PDB entry 6C06 | electron microscopy, 5.15 A resolution (low resolution: residue-level contacts below are approximate; hydrogen-bond / salt-bridge calls are withheld) | chains B and D of the 7 polymer chains in the assembly

== Chain B ==
Molecule: DNA-directed RNA polymerase subunit alpha
Organism: Mycobacterium tuberculosis
Notes: EC 2.7.7.6
UniProt: A0A045J8T1 (A0A045J8T1_MYCTX); numbering as in UniProt (aligned over 1-347)
Sequence (347 residues; each row starts with the number of its first residue):
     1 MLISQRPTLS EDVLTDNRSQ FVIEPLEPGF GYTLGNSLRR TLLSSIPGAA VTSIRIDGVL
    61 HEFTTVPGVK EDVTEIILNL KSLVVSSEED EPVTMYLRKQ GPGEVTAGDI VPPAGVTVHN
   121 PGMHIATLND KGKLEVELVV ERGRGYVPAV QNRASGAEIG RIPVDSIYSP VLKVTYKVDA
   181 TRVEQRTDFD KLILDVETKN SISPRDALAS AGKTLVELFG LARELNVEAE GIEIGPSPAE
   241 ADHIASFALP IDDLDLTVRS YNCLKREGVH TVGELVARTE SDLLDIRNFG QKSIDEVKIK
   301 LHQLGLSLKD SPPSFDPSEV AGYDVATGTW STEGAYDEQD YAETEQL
Unresolved in the structure: 238-347

== Chain D ==
Molecule: DNA-directed RNA polymerase subunit beta'
Organism: Mycobacterium tuberculosis
Notes: EC 2.7.7.6
UniProt: A0A045J9E2 (A0A045J9E2_MYCTX); numbering as in UniProt (aligned over 1-1316)
Sequence (1324 residues; numbered 1 to 1324; the number before each row is that of its first residue):
     1 MLDVNFFDEL RIGLATAEDI RQWSYGEVKK PETINYRTLK PEKDGLFCEK IFGPTRDWEC
    61 YCGKYKRVRF KGIICERCGV EVTRAKVRRE RMGHIELAAP VTHIWYFKGV PSRLGYLLDL
   121 APKDLEKIIY FAAYVITSVD EEMRHNELST LEAEMAVERK AVEDQRDGEL EARAQKLEAD
   181 LAELEAEGAK ADARRKVRDG GEREMRQIRD RAQRELDRLE DIWSTFTKLA PKQLIVDENL
   241 YRELVDRYGE YFTGAMGAES IQKLIENFDI DAEAESLRDV IRNGKGQKKL RALKRLKVVA
   301 AFQQSGNSPM GMVLDAVPVI PPELRPMVQL DGGRFATSDL NDLYRRVINR NNRLKRLIDL
   361 GAPEIIVNNE KRMLQESVDA LFDNGRRGRP VTGPGNRPLK SLSDLLKGKQ GRFRQNLLGK
   421 RVDYSGRSVI VVGPQLKLHQ CGLPKLMALE LFKPFVMKRL VDLNHAQNIK SAKRMVERQR
   481 PQVWDVLEEV IAEHPVLLNR APTLHRLGIQ AFEPMLVEGK AIQLHPLVCE AFNADFDGDQ
   541 MAVHLPLSAE AQAEARILML SSNNILSPAS GRPLAMPRLD MVTGLYYLTT EVPGDTGEYQ
   601 PASGDHPETG VYSSPAEAIM AADRGVLSVR AKIKVRLTQL RPPVEIEAEL FGHSGWQPGD
   661 AWMAETTLGR VMFNELLPLG YPFVNKQMHK KVQAAIINDL AERYPMIVVA QTVDKLKDAG
   721 FYWATRSGVT VSMADVLVPP RKKEILDHYE ERADKVEKQF QRGALNHDER NEALVEIWKE
   781 ATDEVGQALR EHYPDDNPII TIVDSGATGN FTQTRTLAGM KGLVTNPKGE FIPRPVKSSF
   841 REGLTVLEYF INTHGARKGL ADTALRTADS GYLTRRLVDV SQDVIVREHD CQTERGIVVE
   901 LAERAPDGTL IRDPYIETSA YARTLGTDAV DEAGNVIVER GQDLGDPEID ALLAAGITQV
   961 KVRSVLTCAT STGVCATCYG RSMATGKLVD IGEAVGIVAA QSIGEPGTQL TMRTFHQGGV
  1021 GEDITGGLPR VQELFEARVP RGKAPIADVT GRVRLEDGER FYKITIVPDD GGEEVVYDKI
  1081 SKRQRLRVFK HEDGSERVLS DGDHVEVGQQ LMEGSADPHE VLRVQGPREV QIHLVREVQE
  1141 VYRAQGVSIH DKHIEVIVRQ MLRRVTIIDS GSTEFLPGSL IDRAEFEAEN RRVVAEGGEP
  1201 AAGRPVLMGI TKASLATDSW LSAASFQETT RVLTDAAINC RSDKLNGLKE NVIIGKLIPA
  1261 GTGINRYRNI AVQPTEEARA AAYTIPSYED QYYSPDFGAA TGAAVPLDDY GYSDYRHHHH
  1321 HHHH
Unresolved in the structure: 1-3, 1013-1023, 1091-1095, 1283-1324
Differences from the reference sequence: expression tag (1317-1324)
Metal / ion sites: Zn2+ site 1: Cys60, Tyr61, Cys62, Cys78; Mg2+: Asp535, Asp537, Asp539; Zn2+ site 2: Cys968, Cys975, Cys978
Residues lining bound ligands: Fidaxomicin (FI8): Arg84, Lys86, Arg89, Gln410, Arg412

== Interface between chain B and chain D ==
Pairs across the interface (14):
  His61(B) - Gly604(D)
  Phe63(B) - Gly604(D)
  Phe63(B) - Asp605(D)
  Thr74(B) - Val611(D)
  Leu78(B) - Ser613(D)
  Leu78(B) - Arg636(D)
  Lys81(B) - Tyr612(D)
  Lys81(B) - Ser613(D)
  Lys81(B) - Glu617(D)
  Tyr146(B) - Arg624(D)
  Val147(B) - Arg624(D)
  Pro148(B) - Arg624(D)
  Ile162(B) - Pro607(D)
  Arg182(B) - Glu488(D)
Also at the interface, not in a pair above, chain B (12 interface residues in all): Leu172, Glu184
Also at the interface, not in a pair above, chain D (14 interface residues in all): Trp484, His606, Ser614, Ala616

== In short ==
Chain B and chain D form an interface of 12 and 14 residues respectively. Ligands of chain D: Fidaxomicin.
Cys60(D), Tyr61(D), Cys62(D) and Cys78(D) coordinate Zn2+ site 1. Asp535(D), Asp537(D) and Asp539(D) form the
Mg2+ site.
Chain B is DNA-directed RNA polymerase subunit alpha and chain D is DNA-directed RNA polymerase subunit beta',
both from Mycobacterium tuberculosis; the structure, Mycobacterium tuberculosis RNAP Holo/RbpA/Fidaxomicin,
was determined by electron microscopy, deposited together with 6BZO, 6C04 and 6C05.
